4A12 - chains B and F of the 6 polymer chains in the assembly; structure by X-ray diffraction, 3.15 A resolution.

== Chain B ==
Protein: Transcription factor fapr
Source organism: Staphylococcus aureus
Reference sequence: D6UB50 (D6UB50_STAAU); numbering as in UniProt (aligned over 1-190)
Sequence (190 residues; numbered 1 to 190; the number before each row is that of its first residue):
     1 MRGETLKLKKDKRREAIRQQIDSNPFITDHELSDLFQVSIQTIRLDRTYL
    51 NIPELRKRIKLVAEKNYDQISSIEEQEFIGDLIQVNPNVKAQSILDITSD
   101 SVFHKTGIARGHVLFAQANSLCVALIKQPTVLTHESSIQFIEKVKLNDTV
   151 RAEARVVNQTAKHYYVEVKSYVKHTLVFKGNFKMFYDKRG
Not modelled in the structure: 1-3
Modified / non-standard residues: Mse1 (selenomethionine); Mse184 (selenomethionine; parent Met)
Reported in the primary citation:
  - binding site for Fapr promoter (chain F): Lys10, Arg13, Gln41, Arg56
  - mutagenesis - R110A: decreased growth
  - mutagenesis - G111V/L132W: abolished growth

== Chain F ==
Molecule: Fapr promoter
Sequence (40 nucleotides; each row starts with the number of its first residue):
     1 GCCAATTATATACTACTATTAGTACCTAGTCTTAATTCCG
Construct notes: cloning artifact (1-3, 38-40)

== How chain B and chain F interact ==
Pairs across the interface (12; chain B residue first):
  Lys10(B) - DA18(F)  salt bridge to the phosphate
  Lys10(B) - DT19(F)  phosphate contact
  Arg13(B) - DT19(F)  salt bridge to the phosphate
  Val38(B) - DT20(F)  phosphate contact
  Ser39(B) - DT20(F)  hydrogen bond to the phosphate
  Gln41(B) - DT20(F)  base contact
  Gln41(B) - DA21(F)  base contact
  Gln41(B) - DG22(F)  hydrogen bond to the base
  Thr42(B) - DT19(F)  sugar contact
  Thr42(B) - DT20(F)  hydrogen bond to the phosphate
  Leu45(B) - DT19(F)  base contact
  Leu45(B) - DT20(F)  base contact
Interface residues without a listed pair, chain B (8 interface residues in all): Arg56
Interface residues without a listed pair, chain F (6 interface residues in all): DT27

== Summary ==
The interface between chain B and chain F involves 8 residues on one side and 6 on the other; the contacts
include 3 hydrogen bonds and 2 salt bridges. Polar pairs include Gln41(B)-DG22(F), Ser39(B)-DT20(F) and
Thr42(B)-DT20(F). From the paper: a binding site for Fapr promoter (chain F) at Lys10(B), Arg13(B) and
Gln41(B) among others; R110A of chain B reduces growth.
Here chain B is Transcription factor fapr (Staphylococcus aureus) and chain F is Fapr promoter. Entry 4A12
(Structure of the global transcription regulator FapR from Staphylococcus aureus in complex with DNA operator)
was determined by X-ray diffraction (same publication as 4A0X, 4A0Y and 4A0Z).
